Entry 7RXP (X-ray diffraction, 1.76 A resolution); this record covers chains L and H of the 3 polymer chains in the assembly.

== Chain L ==
Protein: Fab1512 light chain
Organism: Homo sapiens
Sequence (219 residues; numbered 1 to 214 plus 5 insertion-coded residues; the number before each row is that of its first residue; a row labelled like 27A-27E holds insertion residues (27A, then the next letters in order)):
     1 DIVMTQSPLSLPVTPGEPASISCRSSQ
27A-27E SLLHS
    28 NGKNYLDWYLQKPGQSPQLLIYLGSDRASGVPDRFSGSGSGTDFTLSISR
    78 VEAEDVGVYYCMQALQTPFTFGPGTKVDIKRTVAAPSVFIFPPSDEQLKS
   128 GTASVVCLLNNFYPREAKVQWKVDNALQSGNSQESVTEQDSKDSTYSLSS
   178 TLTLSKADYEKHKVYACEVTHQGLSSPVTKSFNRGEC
Disulfide bonds: Cys-23/Cys-88, Cys-134/Cys-194

== Chain H ==
Protein: Fab1512 heavy chain
Organism: Homo sapiens
Sequence (235 residues; row label = number of the first residue in the row; a row labelled like 82A-82C holds insertion residues (82A, then the next letters in order)):
     1 KVQLVQSGGGVVQPGRSQRLSCAASGLTLSEYAMHWVRQAPGKGLEWVAV
    51 IL
   52A S
    53 DGTKKEYADSVKGRFTISRDNSKNTLYLQM
82A-82C NSL
    83 RAEDTAVYYCATDDNILG
100A-100O HCRSKSCQRNYYHGM
   101 DVWGQGTTVSVSSASTKGPSVFPLAPSSKSTSGGTAALGCLVKDYFPEPV
   151 TVSWNSGALTSGVHTFPAVLQSSGLYSLSSVVTVPSSSLGTQTYICNVNH
   201 KPSNTKVDKKVEPKSC
Disulfide bonds: Cys-22/Cys-92, Cys-100B/Cys-100G, Cys-140/Cys-196

== How chain L and chain H interact ==
Pairs across the interface (88):
  His-27D(L) / Cys-100B(H)  hydrogen bond (side chain-backbone)
  Asn-28(L) / Cys-100B(H)
  Asn-28(L) / Cys-100G(H)
  Asn-28(L) / Asn-100J(H)
  Lys-30(L) / Asn-100J(H)
  Tyr-32(L) / Cys-100B(H)
  Tyr-32(L) / Asn-100J(H)  hydrogen bond
  Tyr-32(L) / Tyr-100L(H)  hydrophobic
  Asp-34(L) / Tyr-100L(H)  hydrogen bond
  Asp-34(L) / Gly-100N(H)
  Tyr-36(L) / Tyr-100L(H)
  Tyr-36(L) / Met-100O(H)  hydrogen bond (side chain-backbone)
  Tyr-36(L) / Trp-103(H)  hydrophobic
  Gln-38(L) / Gln-39(H)  hydrogen bond
  Gln-38(L) / Tyr-91(H)  hydrogen bond
  Gln-42(L) / Tyr-91(H)
  Ser-43(L) / Tyr-91(H)
  Ser-43(L) / Gly-104(H)  hydrogen bond (side chain-backbone)
  Ser-43(L) / Gln-105(H)  hydrogen bond (side chain-backbone)
  Pro-44(L) / Leu-45(H)  hydrophobic
  Pro-44(L) / Tyr-91(H)
  Pro-44(L) / Trp-103(H)
  Leu-46(L) / His-100M(H)
  Leu-46(L) / Gly-100N(H)
  Leu-46(L) / Met-100O(H)
  Leu-46(L) / Asp-101(H)
  Tyr-49(L) / His-100M(H)
  Tyr-49(L) / Gly-100N(H)
  Leu-50(L) / Asn-100J(H)
  Leu-50(L) / Tyr-100L(H)
  Ala-55(L) / Asp-101(H)
  Tyr-87(L) / Gln-39(H)  hydrogen bond
  Tyr-87(L) / Lys-43(H)
  Tyr-87(L) / Gly-44(H)
  Tyr-87(L) / Leu-45(H)  hydrophobic
  Met-89(L) / Tyr-100L(H)
  Met-89(L) / Met-100O(H)  hydrophobic
  Ala-91(L) / Tyr-100L(H)  hydrophobic
  Leu-92(L) / Arg-100C(H)
  Thr-94(L) / Trp-47(H)
  Thr-94(L) / Glu-58(H)  hydrogen bond
  Thr-94(L) / Arg-100C(H)
  Pro-95(L) / Trp-47(H)  hydrophobic
  Phe-96(L) / His-35(H)
  Phe-96(L) / Trp-47(H)
  Phe-98(L) / Leu-45(H)
  Phe-98(L) / Trp-47(H)
  Phe-116(L) / Lys-129(H)
  Phe-116(L) / Ser-130(H)
  Phe-116(L) / Thr-131(H)
  Phe-116(L) / Ser-132(H)
  Phe-116(L) / Ala-137(H)  hydrophobic
  Ile-117(L) / Lys-129(H)  hydrogen bond (backbone-backbone)
  Phe-118(L) / Leu-124(H)
  Phe-118(L) / Ala-125(H)
  Phe-118(L) / Ser-130(H)
  Phe-118(L) / Ala-137(H)
  Pro-119(L) / Lys-214(H)
  Ser-121(L) / Phe-122(H)
  Ser-121(L) / Pro-123(H)
  Glu-123(L) / Lys-209(H)  salt bridge
  Gln-124(L) / Phe-122(H)
  Gln-124(L) / Lys-143(H)
  Thr-129(L) / Lys-143(H)
  Ser-131(L) / Leu-141(H)
  Ser-131(L) / Lys-143(H)
  Val-133(L) / Leu-124(H)  hydrophobic
  Leu-135(L) / Phe-166(H)  hydrophobic
  Leu-135(L) / Val-181(H)  hydrophobic
  Asn-137(L) / His-164(H)  hydrogen bond
  Asn-137(L) / Thr-183(H)
  Asn-138(L) / His-164(H)
  Gln-160(L) / Val-169(H)
  Gln-160(L) / Leu-170(H)  hydrogen bond (side chain-backbone)
  Gln-160(L) / Gln-171(H)
  Glu-161(L) / Val-169(H)
  Ser-162(L) / Phe-166(H)
  Ser-162(L) / Pro-167(H)  hydrogen bond (side chain-backbone)
  Val-163(L) / Pro-167(H)
  Thr-164(L) / Phe-166(H)
  Ser-174(L) / His-164(H)  hydrogen bond
  Ser-174(L) / Phe-166(H)
  Leu-175(L) / Phe-166(H)
  Ser-176(L) / Phe-166(H)
  Lys-207(L) / Lys-129(H)
  Ser-208(L) / Lys-129(H)  hydrogen bond (backbone-side chain)
  Cys-214(L) / Lys-214(H)  hydrogen bond (backbone-side chain)
  Cys-214(L) / Cys-216(H)  disulfide
Interface residues without a listed pair, chain L (50 interface residues in all): Gln-93, Val-115, Phe-209, Glu-213
Interface residues without a listed pair, chain H (51 interface residues in all): Val-37, Glu-46, Val-50, Arg-100I, Gly-106, Val-121, Ser-127, Leu-138, Ser-179
Cross-chain cystine bridges: Cys-214(L)/Cys-216(H)

== Summary ==
50 residues of chain L and 51 residues of chain H are in contact; the contacts include 1 disulfide bond, 17
hydrogen bonds and 1 salt bridge. Among the polar pairs are Glu-123(L)/Lys-209(H), His-27D(L)/Cys-100B(H) and
Tyr-32(L)/Asn-100J(H).
Chain L is Fab1512 light chain and chain H is Fab1512 heavy chain, both from Homo sapiens; the structure,
Fab1512 in complex with the C-terminal alpha-TSR domain of P. falciparum, was determined by X-ray diffraction
(same publication as 7RXI).
